9MRL - chains B and F of the 8 polymer chains in the assembly; structure by electron microscopy, 4.17 A resolution (low resolution: residue-level contacts below are approximate; hydrogen-bond / salt-bridge calls are withheld).

Chain B:
Protein: Isoform Flip of Glutamate receptor 2
From: Rattus norvegicus
UniProt: P19491 (GRIA2_RAT), isoform P19491-2; residues 391-820 here correspond to UniProt positions 412-841 (UniProt number = residue number + 21)
Chain sequence (415 residues; row label = number of the first residue in the row; note: 15 numbers in that range are skipped by the numbering (no residue carries them; nothing is unmodelled there)):
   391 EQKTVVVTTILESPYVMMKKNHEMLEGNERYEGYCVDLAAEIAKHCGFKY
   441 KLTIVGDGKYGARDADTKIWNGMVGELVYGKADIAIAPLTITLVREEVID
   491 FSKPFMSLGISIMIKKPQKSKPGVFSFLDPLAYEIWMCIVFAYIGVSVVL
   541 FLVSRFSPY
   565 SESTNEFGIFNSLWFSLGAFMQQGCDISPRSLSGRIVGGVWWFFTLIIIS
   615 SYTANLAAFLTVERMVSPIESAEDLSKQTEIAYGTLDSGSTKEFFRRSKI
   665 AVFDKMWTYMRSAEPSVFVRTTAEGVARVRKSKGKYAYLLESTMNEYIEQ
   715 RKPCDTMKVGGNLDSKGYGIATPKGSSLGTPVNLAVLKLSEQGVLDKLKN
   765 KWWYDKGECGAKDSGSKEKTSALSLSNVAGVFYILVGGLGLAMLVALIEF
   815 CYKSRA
Disordered / not traced: 820
Construct notes: conflict Gln392 (Asn413 in P19491)
Disulfides: Cys718-Cys773
Ligand contacts: glutamic acid (GLU): Tyr450, Pro478, Leu479, Thr480, Arg485, Ser652, Gly653, Ser654, Thr655, Lys656, Glu705, Tyr732
Curated features (UniProtKB/Swiss-Prot):
  - binding site (L-glutamate): Pro478, Thr480, Arg485, Ser654, Thr655, Glu705
  - site: Arg453 (Interaction with the cone snail toxin Con-ikot-ikot), Ile633 (Crucial to convey clamshell closure to channel opening), Arg660 (Interaction with the cone snail toxin Con-ikot-ikot), Lys752 (Interaction with the cone snail toxin Con-ikot-ikot)
  - modified residue (Phosphoserine): Ser662, Ser696
  - lipidation (S-palmitoyl cysteine): Cys589, Cys815

Chain F:
Protein: TARPgamma2
From: Mus musculus
Chain sequence (172 residues; row label = number of the first residue in the row; note: 33 numbers in that range are skipped by the numbering (no residue carries them; nothing is unmodelled there)):
     5 RGVQMLLTTVGAFAAFSLMTIAVGTDYWLYSRGVCK
    55 EVMTHSGLWRTCCLEGNFKGLCKQIDHF
    93 AEYFLRAVRASSIFPILSVILLFMGGLCIAASEFYKTRHNIILSAGIFFV
   143 SAGLSNIIGIIVYISANAG
   171 NSYSYGWSFYFGALSFIIAEMVGVLAVHMFIDRHKQLTG
Disulfides: Cys39-Cys67, Cys66-Cys76

Interface between chain B and chain F:
Contacting residue pairs - 11 pairs, chain B then chain F:
  Glu524(B) - Tyr173(F)
  Glu524(B) - Tyr175(F)
  Phe531(B) - Phe186(F)
  Gly535(B) - Glu190(F)
  Val538(B) - Val194(F)
  Val539(B) - Val142(F)
  Phe541(B) - Val194(F)
  Leu542(B) - Val142(F)
  Arg545(B) - Ile201(F)
  Phe546(B) - Leu135(F)
  Glu566(B) - Ile201(F)
Also at the interface, not in a pair above, chain B (13 interface residues in all): Met527, Ile534, Ile573
Also at the interface, not in a pair above, chain F (14 interface residues in all): Gly138, Ile149, Ile156, Phe179, Ala183, Lys205

In short:
The interface between chain B and chain F involves 13 residues on one side and 14 on the other. Chain B binds
glutamic acid. From UniProt: 6 L-glutamate-binding residues on chain B.
Chain B is Isoform Flip of Glutamate receptor 2 (Rattus norvegicus) and chain F is TARPgamma2 (Mus musculus);
the structure, Desensitized state 1 of the GluA2-gamma2 complex prepared at 37 degrees C, was determined by
electron microscopy, deposited together with 9DHP, 9DHQ, 9DHR, 9DHS, 9DHT, 9MRK, 9MRM and 9MRN.
